PDB entry 8UCL | electron microscopy, 3.18 A resolution | chains c and g of the 10 polymer chains in the assembly

[Chain c]
Molecule: Cytochrome c oxidase subunit 3
From: Komagataella pastoris
Reference sequence: F2R0J6 (F2R0J6_KOMPC); residue numbers follow UniProt; this construct covers 1-268
Chain sequence (268 residues; row label = number of the first residue in the row):
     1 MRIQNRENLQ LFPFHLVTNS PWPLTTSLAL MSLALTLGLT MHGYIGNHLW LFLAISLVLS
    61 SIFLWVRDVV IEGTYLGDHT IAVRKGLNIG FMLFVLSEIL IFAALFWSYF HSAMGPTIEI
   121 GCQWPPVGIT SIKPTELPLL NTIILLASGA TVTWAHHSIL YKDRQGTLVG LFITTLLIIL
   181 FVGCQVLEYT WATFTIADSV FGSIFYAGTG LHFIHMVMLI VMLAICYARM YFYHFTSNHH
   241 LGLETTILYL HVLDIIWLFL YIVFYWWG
Sequence notes: conflict I45 (Met in F2R0J6), I55 (Met in F2R0J6), I62 (Met in F2R0J6), I81 (Met in F2R0J6), I89 (Met in F2R0J6), I101 (Met in F2R0J6), I120 (Met in F2R0J6), I129 (Met in F2R0J6), I132 (Met in F2R0J6), I143 (Met in F2R0J6), I247 (Met in F2R0J6), L248 (Thr in F2R0J6)
Small-molecule neighbours:
  - phosphatidylethanolamine (PTY), molecule 1: H15, V17, L30, I62, W65, V66, V69, E72, H79, V83, L87, G90, F94
  - phosphatidylethanolamine (PTY), molecule 2: L59, I62, F63, V66, V69, V70, G73, T74, H79, L87, F91, E98, M218, V221, M222, I225, R229, H234, F235, H239, H240, L241, G242

[Chain g]
Molecule: Cytochrome c oxidase subunit 7
From: Komagataella pastoris
Reference sequence: F2QS38 (F2QS38_KOMPC); residues 3-60 here correspond to UniProt positions 23-80 (UniProt number = residue number + 20)
Chain sequence (58 residues; numbered 3 to 60; the number before each row is that of its first residue):
     3 TATEKIIELQ KFYQSTNKPI YAAHPRSKYY LIPYFGLLGV SVAATLFYTG RACFGIKD

[How chain c and chain g interact]
Residue-residue contacts - 41 pairs, chain c then chain g:
  P21(c) with Y23(g)
  W22(c) with Y23(g), hydrophobic; L33(g), hydrophobic; Y36(g), hydrophobic
  T25(c) with Y36(g), hydrogen bond; F37(g); L40(g)
  M31(c) with V44(g), hydrophobic
  S32(c) with T47(g)
  L35(c) with T51(g)
  T36(c) with T47(g)
  L39(c) with Y50(g); T51(g)
  H42(c) with K59(g)
  Y44(c) with Y50(g); A54(g), hydrophobic; I58(g); K59(g); D60(g)
  I45(c) with D60(g)
  W50(c) with A46(g), hydrophobic
  L57(c) with Y36(g); L39(g); L40(g), hydrophobic; S43(g)
  S60(c) with Y36(g)
  S61(c) with Y36(g), hydrogen bond
  D68(c) with Y23(g)
  I71(c) with Y15(g), hydrophobic
  T74(c) with Q12(g), hydrogen bond (backbone-side chain)
  Y75(c) with I8(g), hydrophobic; L11(g), hydrophobic; Q12(g); Y15(g), hydrophobic; Q16(g)
  L76(c) with Y15(g), hydrophobic; Q16(g)
  Y233(c) with T5(g); E6(g); I8(g)
  H234(c) with I8(g)
Other interface residues (no listed pair), chain c (30 interface residues in all): N19, T26, L28, A29, L53, L64, R67, F232
Other interface residues (no listed pair), chain g (26 interface residues in all): I22, Y32, V42

[Summary]
30 residues of chain c face 26 of chain g across their interface, with 3 hydrogen bonds. Polar pairs include
T25(c)-Y36(g), S61(c)-Y36(g) and T74(c)-Q12(g). Bound to chain c: phosphatidylethanolamine.
Here chain c is Cytochrome c oxidase subunit 3 and chain g is Cytochrome c oxidase subunit 7, both from
Komagataella pastoris. Entry 8UCL (Komagataella pastoris Cytochrome c oxidase in complex with human VMAT2 and
Tetrabenazine) was determined by electron microscopy.
